PDB entry 2B2Y | X-ray diffraction, 2.35 A resolution | chains A and B of the 3 polymer chains in the assembly

# Chain A (and B)
Molecule: Chromodomain-helicase-DNA-binding protein 1
Organism: Homo sapiens
Notes: chain B of this document is another copy of the same molecule, construct and numbering; everything in this record applies to it too
UniProt: O14646 (CHD1_HUMAN); residues 10-185 here correspond to UniProt positions 268-443 (UniProt number = residue number + 258)
Chain sequence (187 residues; numbered 1 to 187; the number before each row is that of its first residue):
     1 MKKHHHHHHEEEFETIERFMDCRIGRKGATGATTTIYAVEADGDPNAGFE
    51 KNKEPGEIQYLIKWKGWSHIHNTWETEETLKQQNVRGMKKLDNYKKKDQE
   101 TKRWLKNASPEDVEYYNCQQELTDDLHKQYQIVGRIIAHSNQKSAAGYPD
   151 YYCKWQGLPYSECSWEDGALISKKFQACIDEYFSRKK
Unresolved in the structure: 1-11, 51 (chain B: 1-10, 52, 142-147, 187)
Construct notes: cloning artifact (1-3, 186-187); expression tag (4-9)

# Interface between chain A and chain B
Pairs across the interface (39; chain A residue first):
  Arg18(A) - Glu162(B)  salt bridge
  Lys65(A) - Lys89(B)
  Lys97(A) - Tyr152(B)
  Lys97(A) - Ser161(B)  hydrogen bond (side chain-backbone)
  Lys97(A) - Glu162(B)
  Lys97(A) - Cys163(B)  hydrogen bond (side chain-backbone)
  Glu100(A) - Tyr152(B)
  Glu100(A) - Trp165(B)  hydrogen bond
  Thr101(A) - Tyr160(B)
  Trp104(A) - Ile137(B)  hydrophobic
  Trp104(A) - Tyr152(B)
  Trp104(A) - Trp165(B)
  Glu111(A) - Arg185(B)  salt bridge
  Asp112(A) - Arg135(B)  salt bridge
  Tyr115(A) - Gly134(B)  hydrogen bond (side chain-backbone)
  Tyr115(A) - Arg135(B)
  Tyr115(A) - Tyr160(B)
  Tyr116(A) - Tyr160(B)  hydrophobic
  Gln119(A) - Lys154(B)
  Gln120(A) - Tyr160(B)
  Thr123(A) - Leu158(B)
  Thr123(A) - Pro159(B)
  His127(A) - Pro159(B)
  Gly134(A) - Tyr115(B)  hydrogen bond (backbone-side chain)
  Arg135(A) - Glu111(B)  salt bridge
  Arg135(A) - Asp112(B)  salt bridge
  Arg135(A) - Tyr115(B)
  Ile137(A) - Trp104(B)  hydrophobic
  Tyr152(A) - Lys97(B)
  Lys154(A) - Gln119(B)
  Pro159(A) - Gln120(B)
  Pro159(A) - Thr123(B)
  Tyr160(A) - Tyr115(B)
  Tyr160(A) - Tyr116(B)  hydrophobic
  Tyr160(A) - Gln120(B)  hydrogen bond (backbone-side chain)
  Ser161(A) - Lys97(B)  hydrogen bond (backbone-side chain)
  Glu162(A) - Arg18(B)  salt bridge
  Cys163(A) - Lys97(B)  hydrogen bond (backbone-side chain)
  Arg185(A) - Glu111(B)
Interface residues without a listed pair, chain A (27 interface residues in all): Gln156, Leu158
Interface residues without a listed pair, chain B (27 interface residues in all): Lys90, Ala138, Gly157

# Summary
Chain A and chain B each contribute 27 residues to their interface; the contacts include 8 hydrogen bonds and
6 salt bridges. Polar contacts include Arg18(A)-Glu162(B), Glu111(A)-Arg185(B) and Asp112(A)-Arg135(B).
Chain A and chain B are both Chromodomain-helicase-DNA-binding protein 1 (Homo sapiens); the structure, Tandem
chromodomains of human CHD1, was determined by X-ray diffraction together with 2B2T, 2B2U, 2B2V and 2B2W from
the same study.
